PDB entry 7XR3 | electron microscopy, 3.70 A resolution | chains B and Z of the 11 polymer chains in the assembly

[Chain B]
Name: VP3
Source organism: Scylla serrata reovirus SZ-2007
Reference sequence: E9LEU6 (E9LEU6_9REOV); residues 1-854 here = UniProt positions 1-854
Chain sequence (854 residues; row label = number of the first residue in the row):
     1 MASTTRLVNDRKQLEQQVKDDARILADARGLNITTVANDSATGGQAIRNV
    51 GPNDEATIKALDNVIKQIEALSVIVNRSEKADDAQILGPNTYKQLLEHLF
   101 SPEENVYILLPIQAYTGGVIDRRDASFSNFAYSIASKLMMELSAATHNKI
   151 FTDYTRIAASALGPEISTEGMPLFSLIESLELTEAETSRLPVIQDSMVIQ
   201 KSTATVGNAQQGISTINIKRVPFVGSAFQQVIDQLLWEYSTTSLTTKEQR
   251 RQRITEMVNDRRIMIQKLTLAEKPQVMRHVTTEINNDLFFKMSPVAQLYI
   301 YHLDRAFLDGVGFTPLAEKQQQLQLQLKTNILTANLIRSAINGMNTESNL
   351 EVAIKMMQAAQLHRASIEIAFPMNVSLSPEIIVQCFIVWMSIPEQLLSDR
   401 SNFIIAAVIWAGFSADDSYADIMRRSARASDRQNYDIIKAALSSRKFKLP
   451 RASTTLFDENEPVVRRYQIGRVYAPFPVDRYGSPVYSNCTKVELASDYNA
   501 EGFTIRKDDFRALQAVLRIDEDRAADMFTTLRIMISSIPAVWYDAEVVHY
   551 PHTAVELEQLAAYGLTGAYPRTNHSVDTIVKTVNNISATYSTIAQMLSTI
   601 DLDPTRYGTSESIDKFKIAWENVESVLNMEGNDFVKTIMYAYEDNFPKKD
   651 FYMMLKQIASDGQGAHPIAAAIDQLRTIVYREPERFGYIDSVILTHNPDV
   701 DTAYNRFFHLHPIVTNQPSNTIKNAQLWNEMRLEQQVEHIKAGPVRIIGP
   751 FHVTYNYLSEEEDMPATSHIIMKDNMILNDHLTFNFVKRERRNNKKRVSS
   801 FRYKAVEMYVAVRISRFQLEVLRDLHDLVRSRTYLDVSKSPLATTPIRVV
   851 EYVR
Disordered / not traced: 801-808

[Chain Z]
Name: VP1
Source organism: Scylla serrata reovirus SZ-2007
Reference sequence: G9BD97 (G9BD97_9REOV); numbering as in UniProt (aligned over 1-1425)
Chain sequence (1425 residues; row label = number of the first residue in the row):
     1 MRIMAQRLKELQREIDKKKKERIAEAYLSSVEVTNSSPSLSKQDDALTLP
    51 KVSPFLDSTPFTTLHNSLYGQQIHSIDDELAQICKLEYELQTQIADEQIT
   101 ALKHFLTIRTGSPQEIQYVDKEWMKSNQHVPSFLGDVKLMFGDTAGKFRS
   151 TSKSVDSIHSITSDVQVTRKKQTRSQIRNSYRVQKKHKVQQPLKPNTLYV
   201 YKYKGLPRVVLRFVPKVDTTSNSNSSSASDSKKDKDAFSCDDLSPTWKYI
   251 LTEAKRAFPDRSYSDCIHPMTWEEWLEENQDHVKVLTQYAHQLDYVTLLQ
   301 DFNLYVSGGASRVRNIDMSTLPTSINVLDHFELYGDASMKEYVRSGEWYG
   351 LLREIEQEGMTVNESEKVFANPDTYVLNVKKYFLRRFQQEIASTGMTPLT
   401 DELLNIMFVHWNIIVTAEPKLQVIKDDLLKYYSRYGVDATFDYNMKRSEM
   451 TVVTRGHLLAHKVLECALRIVETIYTYDIQDETFKDILIDLGRLIMRDPI
   501 YGTTTVRDATTVMKQLMYTQGTQFRRIMFKKYDYSNFNEKLVLKGEQMTN
   551 EPPTLLATTHYEEMDKKRIDALIKANQRAGNILSQSSIERCRYTDSLDLV
   601 GDANRYFSALTTLEAVAGFASSDLLSGFIDSNESIEFTGTAHLRKLLYHS
   651 VREQITTLNTSTVPRPSLPKVLLSSAKDTASASIEPLTFRIYKTTPEYDG
   701 ESLNLVESTVEMSTRQKKPNLMKAAEILRSTVTTNQEMIISGGTRAVQGG
   751 KGARAVYPTKQPYHIAGSLLFHKVDTIVNANKKYRGVSNKYGQGISNAIP
   801 HIGVPEIIAVSSDGMAICLALDVSAFDVAQKYTEADIELAMRDGFLDSEI
   851 SMISGETVLERMNPADLANNLLTNTPPRYKYQTALGDIIILQHDNRSGVP
   901 WTGTQNDLVNVSNHHMAYDEYKKRVAELQRQGKISIDVNDKHHIVRVFGD
   951 DSTFIMTYDEPPSAEEVHLMCATFVESYQDTAGTLGFAINARKGMIGRYG
  1001 SEYLKNSAIYGNIKSVNQVKFRGSEKSASYHFGVSEKVSMIRDITDLTIT
  1051 RGCDETRKWKYNLMMLPVDLTTRAGAFRMHNLCSIMTGVGKMYLGGTLNN
  1101 KLIASYHGSSFGWNFDDNLIKTANSIGAISDSSYDAISTKITNLADFKDS
  1151 QQRITRDIITSGRLPQHLNRYGKSNILRHILASAAMGPLSQIEKNVNAYN
  1201 VVMGILNGKLEAPTVLERLNMGFKYVVMSDLKQDDYSPYSCQGLQYRRML
  1251 VHWGLNDSRITSFDPKGKLQHLLAKNSQILPIHFDIEFVYRLYLQAGTMG
  1301 FLQVMSYYQLPDTLTHEMLAAVVALELQLGNDKYAVDMGVYSSQAGQIRI
  1351 NDALMDSIIQHRRGPPLPIIDRTLNRLLLHTYMLMFGLMGKSIDSTKIDP
  1401 TLSWRAILESNDQRIAQLSELLTAV
Disordered / not traced: 1-51, 142-179, 222-237

[How chain B and chain Z interact]
Pairs across the interface - 7 pairs, chain B then chain Z:
  D39(B) - R930(Z)
  T42(B) - I936(Z)
  G43(B) - I936(Z)
  G43(B) - D937(Z)
  G44(B) - D937(Z)  hydrogen bond (backbone-side chain)
  L332(B) - V1227(Z)  hydrophobic
  L332(B) - D1394(Z)
Also at the interface, not in a pair above, chain B (6 interface residues in all): A41
Also at the interface, not in a pair above, chain Z (6 interface residues in all): S1395
Interface features reported in the paper:
  - interface residues, chain B: E318(B)
  - interface residues, chain Z: G1390(Z)

[In short]
The chain B/chain Z interface involves 6 residues from each chain; the contacts include 1 hydrogen bond. The
hydrogen-bonded pair is G44(B)-D937(Z). From the paper: interface residues E318(B) and G1390(Z).
Here chain B is VP3 and chain Z is VP1, both from Scylla serrata reovirus SZ-2007. Entry 7XR3 (3.4 Angstrom
cryoEM D5 reconstruction of mud crab reovirus) was determined by electron microscopy (same publication as
7XR2).
